6CW9 - chains D and A of the 4 polymer chains in the assembly; structure by X-ray diffraction, 2.00 A resolution.

Chain D:
Name: Chimeric T cell antigen receptor beta chain Vb8.2, vb11
Organism: Mus musculus
Amino-acid sequence (239 residues; numbered 2 to 240; the number before each row is that of its first residue):
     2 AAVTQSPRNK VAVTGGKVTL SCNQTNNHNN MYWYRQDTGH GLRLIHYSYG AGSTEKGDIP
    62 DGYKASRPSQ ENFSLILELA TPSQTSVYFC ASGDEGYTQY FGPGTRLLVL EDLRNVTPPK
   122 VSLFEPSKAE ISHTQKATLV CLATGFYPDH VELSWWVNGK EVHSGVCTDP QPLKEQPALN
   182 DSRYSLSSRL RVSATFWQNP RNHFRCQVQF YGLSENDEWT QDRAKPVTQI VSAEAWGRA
Disulfides: Cys23-Cys91, Cys142-Cys207

Chain A:
Name: Antigen-presenting glycoprotein CD1d1
Organism: Mus musculus
UniProt: A0A0R4J090 (A0A0R4J090_MOUSE); residues 6-279 here correspond to UniProt positions 24-297 (UniProt number = residue number + 18)
Amino-acid sequence (274 residues; numbered 6 to 279; the number before each row is that of its first residue):
     6 KNYTFRCLQM SSFANRSWSR TDSVVWLGDL QTHRWSNDSA TISFTKPWSQ GKLSNQQWEK
    66 LQHMFQVYRV SFTRDIQELV KMMSPKEDYP IEIQLSAGCE MYPGNASESF LHVAFQGKYV
   126 VRFWGTSWQT VPGAPSWLDL PIKVLNADQG TSATVQMLLN DTCPLFVRGL LEAGKSDLEK
   186 QEKPVAWLSS VPSSAHGHRQ LVCHVSGFYP KPVWVMWMRG DQEQQGTHRG DFLPNADETW
   246 YLQATLDVEA GEEAGLACRV KHSSLGGQDI ILYW
Disulfides: Cys104-Cys168, Cys208-Cys263
Covalent attachments: N-acetylglucosamine (NAG) linked to Asn20, Asn42; glycan linked to Asn165
Residues lining bound ligands: 7LM (N-[(2S,3S,4R)-1-(alpha-D-galactopyranosyloxy)-3,4-dihydroxy-16-phenylhexadecan-2-yl]octanamide): Met69, Val72, Tyr73, Ser76, Phe77, Asp80, Ile81, Leu84, Val85, Ile96, Ile98, Leu100, Leu116, Val118, Phe120, Trp133, Trp142, Leu143, Pro146, Leu150, Asp153, Gly155, Thr156, Thr159, Val160, Leu163

How chain D and chain A interact:
Contacting residue pairs - 10 pairs, chain D then chain A:
  Asn30(D) - Leu145(A)
  Tyr48(D) - Glu83(A)  hydrogen bond
  Tyr48(D) - Lys86(A)  hydrogen bond
  Tyr50(D) - Glu83(A)  hydrogen bond
  Tyr50(D) - Lys86(A)
  Tyr50(D) - Met87(A)  hydrophobic
  Glu56(D) - Lys86(A)
  Glu96(D) - Lys148(A)
  Glu96(D) - Val149(A)
  Glu96(D) - Ala152(A)
Also at the interface, not in a pair above, chain D (6 interface residues in all): Gly97

Summary:
6 residues of chain D face 7 of chain A across their interface, with 3 hydrogen bonds. Among the polar pairs
are Tyr48(D)-Glu83(A), Tyr48(D)-Lys86(A) and Tyr50(D)-Glu83(A). Bound to chain A: compound 7LM. Covalently
linked N-acetylglucosamine: at Asn20(A) and Asn42(A).
Here chain D is Chimeric T cell antigen receptor beta chain Vb8.2, vb11 and chain A is Antigen-presenting
glycoprotein CD1d1, both from Mus musculus. Entry 6CW9 (Structure of alpha-GC[8,16P] bound by CD1d and in
complex with the Va14Vb8.2 TCR) was determined by X-ray diffraction, deposited together with 6C5M, 6C69, 6C6A,
6C6C, 6C6E, 6C6H and 10 further entries.
